Entry 6VLF (X-ray diffraction, 1.80 A resolution); this record covers chains A and B.

Chain A (and B):
Protein: Alpha-(1,6)-fucosyltransferase
Source organism: Mus musculus
Notes: EC 2.4.1.68; chain B of this document is another copy of the same molecule, construct and numbering; everything in this record applies to it too
UniProt: Q9WTS2 (FUT8_MOUSE); residue numbers follow UniProt; this construct covers 68-575
Sequence (543 residues; numbered 33 to 575; the number before each row is that of its first residue):
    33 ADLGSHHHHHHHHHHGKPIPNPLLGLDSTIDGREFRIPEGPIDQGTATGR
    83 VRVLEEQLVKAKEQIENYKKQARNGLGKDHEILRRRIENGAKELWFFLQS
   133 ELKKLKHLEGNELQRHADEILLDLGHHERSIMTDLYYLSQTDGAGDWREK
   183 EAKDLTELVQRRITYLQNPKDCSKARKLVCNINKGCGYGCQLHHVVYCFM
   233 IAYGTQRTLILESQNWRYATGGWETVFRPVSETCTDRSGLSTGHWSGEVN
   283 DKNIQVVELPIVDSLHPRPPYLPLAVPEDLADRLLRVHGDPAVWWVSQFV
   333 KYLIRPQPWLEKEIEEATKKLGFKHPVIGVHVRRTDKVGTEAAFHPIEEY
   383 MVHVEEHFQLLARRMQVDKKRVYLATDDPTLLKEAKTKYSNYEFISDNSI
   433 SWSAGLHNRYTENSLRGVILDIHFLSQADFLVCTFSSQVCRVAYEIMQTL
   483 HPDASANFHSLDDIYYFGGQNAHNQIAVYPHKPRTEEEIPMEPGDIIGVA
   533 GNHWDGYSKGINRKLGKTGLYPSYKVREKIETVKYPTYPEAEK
Disordered / not traced: 33-105, 281-284, 369-374, 433-445 (chain B: 33-105, 369-374, 433-445)
Sequence notes: expression tag (33-67)
Cystine bridges: C204-C266, C212-C230, C218-C222, C465-C472
Curated features (UniProtKB/Swiss-Prot):
  - region: R365, R366 (Important for donor substrate binding)
  - motif: P299 to P305 (SH3-binding)
  - modified residue: S278 (Phosphoserine)

Interface between chain A and chain B:
Residue-residue contacts (116):
  N106(A) - N106(B)  hydrogen bond
  G107(A) - W179(B)
  L108(A) - A176(B)  hydrophobic
  L108(A) - W179(B)  hydrophobic
  L108(A) - R180(B)
  L108(A) - R318(B)  hydrogen bond (backbone-side chain)
  K110(A) - D314(B)  salt bridge
  K110(A) - L317(B)
  K110(A) - R318(B)
  H112(A) - H112(B)  hydrogen bond
  E113(A) - R180(B)  salt bridge
  E113(A) - L317(B)
  E113(A) - R318(B)
  R116(A) - S171(B)
  R116(A) - R180(B)
  R117(A) - L317(B)  hydrogen bond (side chain-backbone)
  R117(A) - H320(B)
  R117(A) - G321(B)
  R118(A) - Y556(B)  hydrogen bond (side chain-backbone)
  R118(A) - V558(B)  hydrogen bond (side chain-backbone)
  R118(A) - R559(B)
  I119(A) - L167(B)  hydrophobic
  E120(A) - M164(B)
  E120(A) - L167(B)
  A123(A) - E160(B)
  K124(A) - E160(B)
  K124(A) - M164(B)
  K124(A) - A488(B)
  E125(A) - N534(B)  hydrogen bond
  E125(A) - G538(B)
  E125(A) - S555(B)
  W127(A) - L153(B)
  W127(A) - L156(B)  hydrophobic
  W127(A) - G157(B)
  W127(A) - E160(B)
  W127(A) - E388(B)  hydrogen bond
  F128(A) - W536(B)
  F128(A) - D537(B)
  F128(A) - G538(B)
  F129(A) - D537(B)
  F129(A) - G538(B)
  F129(A) - Y539(B)
  L130(A) - L130(B)  hydrophobic
  Q131(A) - E388(B)  hydrogen bond
  S132(A) - D537(B)
  L134(A) - L134(B)  hydrophobic
  L134(A) - L153(B)  hydrophobic
  L134(A) - L156(B)  hydrophobic
  L137(A) - L134(B)  hydrophobic
  L137(A) - L145(B)
  K138(A) - L145(B)
  K138(A) - Q146(B)  hydrogen bond (backbone-side chain)
  K138(A) - A149(B)
  K138(A) - D150(B)  salt bridge
  H139(A) - Q146(B)
  L140(A) - L145(B)
  L145(A) - L137(B)
  L145(A) - L140(B)
  Q146(A) - K138(B)  hydrogen bond (side chain-backbone)
  Q146(A) - H139(B)
  A149(A) - K138(B)
  D150(A) - K138(B)  salt bridge
  E151(A) - R516(B)  salt bridge
  I152(A) - L134(B)  hydrophobic
  L153(A) - W127(B)
  L153(A) - Q131(B)
  L153(A) - L134(B)  hydrophobic
  D155(A) - R516(B)  salt bridge
  L156(A) - W127(B)  hydrophobic
  L156(A) - L134(B)  hydrophobic
  G157(A) - W127(B)
  H158(A) - Y556(B)
  H159(A) - Y556(B)  hydrogen bond (backbone-side chain)
  E160(A) - A123(B)
  E160(A) - W127(B)
  S162(A) - Y511(B)
  S162(A) - Y556(B)
  M164(A) - K124(B)
  L167(A) - E120(B)
  S171(A) - R116(B)
  A176(A) - L108(B)  hydrophobic
  W179(A) - N106(B)
  W179(A) - G107(B)
  W179(A) - L108(B)  hydrophobic
  R180(A) - L108(B)
  R180(A) - E113(B)  salt bridge
  R180(A) - R116(B)
  D314(A) - K110(B)  salt bridge
  L317(A) - R117(B)  hydrogen bond (backbone-side chain)
  R318(A) - L108(B)
  R318(A) - K110(B)
  R318(A) - E113(B)
  H320(A) - R117(B)
  G321(A) - R117(B)
  E388(A) - W127(B)  hydrogen bond
  R395(A) - Y511(B)
  A488(A) - K124(B)
  V510(A) - R118(B)
  Y511(A) - S162(B)
  Y511(A) - R395(B)
  R516(A) - E151(B)  salt bridge
  R516(A) - D155(B)  salt bridge
  N534(A) - E125(B)  hydrogen bond
  W536(A) - F128(B)
  D537(A) - F128(B)
  D537(A) - F129(B)
  D537(A) - S132(B)
  G538(A) - E125(B)
  G538(A) - F128(B)
  S555(A) - E125(B)
  Y556(A) - R118(B)  hydrogen bond (backbone-side chain)
  Y556(A) - H158(B)
  Y556(A) - H159(B)
  Y556(A) - S162(B)
  V558(A) - R118(B)  hydrogen bond (backbone-side chain)
  R559(A) - R118(B)
Other interface residues (no listed pair), chain A (73 interface residues in all): L126, E133, K135, D166, L170, V319, D485, H491, Y539
Other interface residues (no listed pair), chain B (74 interface residues in all): I114, I119, L126, E133, K135, I152, D166, L170, V319, D485, H491, V510

Overview:
The interface between chain A and chain B involves 73 residues on one side and 74 on the other, with 17
hydrogen bonds and 10 salt bridges. Among the polar pairs are K110(A)-D314(B), E113(A)-R180(B) and
K138(A)-D150(B).
Chain A and chain B are both Alpha-(1,6)-fucosyltransferase (Mus musculus); the structure, Crystal structure
of mouse alpha 1,6-fucosyltransferase, FUT8 in its Apo-form, was determined by X-ray diffraction, deposited
together with 6VLD and 6VLE.
